Entry 5WU4 (X-ray diffraction, 2.80 A resolution); this record covers chain A.

== Chain A ==
Name: Speckle targeted PIP5K1A-regulated poly(A) polymerase
From: Homo sapiens
Notes: EC 2.7.7.19, 2.7.7.52
Reference sequence: Q9H6E5 (STPAP_HUMAN); residue numbers follow UniProt; this construct covers 141-223, 294-637, 738-874
Chain sequence (573 residues; each row starts with the number of its first residue; note: 170 numbers in that range are skipped by the numbering (no residue carries them; nothing is unmodelled there)):
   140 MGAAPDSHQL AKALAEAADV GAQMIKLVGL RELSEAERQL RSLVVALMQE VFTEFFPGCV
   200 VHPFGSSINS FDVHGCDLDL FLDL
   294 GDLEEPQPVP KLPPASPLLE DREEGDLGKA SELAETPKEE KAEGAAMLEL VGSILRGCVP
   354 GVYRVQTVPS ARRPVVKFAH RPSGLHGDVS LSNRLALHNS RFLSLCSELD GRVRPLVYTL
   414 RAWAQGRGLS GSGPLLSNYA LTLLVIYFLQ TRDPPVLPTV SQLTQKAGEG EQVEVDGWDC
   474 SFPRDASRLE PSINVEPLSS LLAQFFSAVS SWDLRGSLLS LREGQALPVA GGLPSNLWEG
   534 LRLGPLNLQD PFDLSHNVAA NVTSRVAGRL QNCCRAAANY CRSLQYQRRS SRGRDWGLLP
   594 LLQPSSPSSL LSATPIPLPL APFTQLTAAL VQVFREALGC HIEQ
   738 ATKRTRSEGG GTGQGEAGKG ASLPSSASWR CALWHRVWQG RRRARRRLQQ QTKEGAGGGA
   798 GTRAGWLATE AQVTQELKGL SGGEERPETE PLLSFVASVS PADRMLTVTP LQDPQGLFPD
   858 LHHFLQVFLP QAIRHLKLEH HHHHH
Disordered / not traced: 140-144, 294-327, 738-762, 793-801, 816-825, 878-882
Sequence notes: initiating methionine (140); engineered mutation Ala372 (Cys in Q9H6E5), Ala415 (Cys in Q9H6E5), Ala501 (Cys in Q9H6E5), Ser504 (Cys in Q9H6E5); expression tag (875-882)
Ion coordination: Mg2+: Asp218 (together with ATP)
Residues lining bound ligands: ATP (adenosine-5'-triphosphate): Phe203, Gly204, Ser205, Asn208, Cys215, Asp216, Asp218, Arg366, Asn386, Ala389, Asn392, Ser393, Ser430, Asn431, Tyr432, His549, Val551
Swiss-Prot annotation at these positions:
  - binding site (ATP): Ser205, Asn392
  - binding site (Mg(2+)): Asp216, Asp218
  - binding site (UTP): Asp216, Asp218, Asn392, Arg414, Tyr432, His549
  - mutagenesis: Asp216 (D216A: Abolishes adenylyltransferase activity; when associated with A-218), Asp218 (D218A: Abolishes adenylyltransferase activity; when associated with A-216), Arg779 (R779A: Reduced terminal uridylyltransferase activity; when associated with A-783), Arg783 (R783A: Reduced terminal uridylyltransferase activity; when associated with A-779)
What the authors report for this chain:
  - binding site for ATP: Asn392, His549
  - catalytic residues: Asp381 (proposed by the authors, not directly observed)
  - mutagenesis - R779A/R783A: decreased catalytic activity

== Summary ==
Chain A binds ATP. Curated annotation (UniProt) lists ATP-binding residues Ser205 and Asn392, Mg2+-binding
residues Asp216 and Asp218, 6 UTP-binding residues and 4 mutagenesis sites. From the paper: the catalytic
residue Asp381; R779A/R783A reduce catalytic activity.
Chain A is Speckle targeted PIP5K1A-regulated poly(A) polymerase (Homo sapiens); the structure, Crystal
structure of human Tut1 bound with MgATP, form II, was determined by X-ray diffraction (same publication as
5WU1, 5WU2, 5WU3, 5WU5 and 5WU6).
